PDB entry 7YHS | electron microscopy, 3.37 A resolution | chains E and M of the 13 polymer chains in the assembly

Chain E:
Protein: CRISPR type I-F/YPEST-associated protein Csy2
From: Pseudomonas aeruginosa
UniProt: B3G161 (B3G161_PSEAI); residue numbers follow UniProt; this construct covers 1-327
Amino-acid sequence (327 residues; each row starts with the number of its first residue):
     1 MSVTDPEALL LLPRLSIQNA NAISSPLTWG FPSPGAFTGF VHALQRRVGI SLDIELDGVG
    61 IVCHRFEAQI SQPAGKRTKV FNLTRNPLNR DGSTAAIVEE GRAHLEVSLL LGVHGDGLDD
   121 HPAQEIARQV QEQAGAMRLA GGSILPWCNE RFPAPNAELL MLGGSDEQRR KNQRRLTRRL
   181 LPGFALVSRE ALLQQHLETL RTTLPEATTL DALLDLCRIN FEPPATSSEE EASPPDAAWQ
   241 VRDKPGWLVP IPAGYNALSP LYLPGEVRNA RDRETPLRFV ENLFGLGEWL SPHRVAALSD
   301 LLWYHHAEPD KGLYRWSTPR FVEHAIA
Unresolved in the structure: 1-2, 224-238, 323-327

Chain M:
Molecule: 60-nt RNA strand
From: Pseudomonas aeruginosa
Sequence (60 nucleotides; numbered 1 to 60; the number before each row is that of its first residue):
     1 CUAAGAAAUU CACGGCGGGC UUGAUGUCCG CGUCUACCUG GUUCACUGCC GUGUAGGCAG
Unresolved in the structure: 59-60

Interface between chain E and chain M:
Pairs across the interface (29; chain E residue first):
  Asn21(E) - A3(M)  hydrogen bond to the sugar
  Asn21(E) - A4(M)  hydrogen bond to the phosphate
  Pro26(E) - A3(M)  base contact
  Gly35(E) - A3(M)  phosphate contact
  Ala36(E) - U2(M)  phosphate contact
  Ala36(E) - A3(M)  phosphate contact
  Gly39(E) - C1(M)  sugar contact
  His42(E) - C1(M)  phosphate contact
  Ala43(E) - C1(M)  sugar contact
  Arg46(E) - C1(M)  hydrogen bond to the base
  Thr84(E) - A7(M)  hydrogen bond to the sugar
  Thr84(E) - U9(M)  hydrogen bond to the phosphate
  Arg85(E) - A7(M)  hydrogen bond to the sugar
  Arg85(E) - A8(M)  sugar contact
  Arg85(E) - U9(M)  hydrogen bond to the phosphate
  Asn86(E) - A7(M)  base contact
  Glu100(E) - A7(M)  base contact
  Arg102(E) - A7(M)  base contact
  Met137(E) - U2(M)  base contact
  Arg138(E) - U2(M)  hydrogen bond to the base
  Arg138(E) - G5(M)  salt bridge to the phosphate
  Arg138(E) - A6(M)  salt bridge to the phosphate
  Leu139(E) - U2(M)  base contact
  Ala140(E) - U2(M)  base contact
  Gly141(E) - G5(M)  phosphate contact
  Tyr255(E) - A3(M)  sugar contact
  Arg271(E) - U2(M)  salt bridge to the phosphate
  Arg271(E) - A4(M)  base contact
  Asn282(E) - A3(M)  hydrogen bond to the base
Interface residues without a listed pair, chain E (26 interface residues in all): Ile23, Ser33, Phe40, Pro87, Val98
Interface residues without a listed pair, chain M (10 interface residues in all): U10

In short:
Chain E and chain M form an interface of 26 and 10 residues respectively, with 9 hydrogen bonds and 3 salt
bridges. Among the polar pairs are Arg46(E)-C1(M), Arg138(E)-U2(M) and Asn282(E)-A3(M).
Here chain E is CRISPR type I-F/YPEST-associated protein Csy2 and chain M is a 60-nt RNA strand, both from
Pseudomonas aeruginosa. Entry 7YHS (Structure of Csy-AcrIF4-dsDNA) was determined by electron microscopy.
